PDB entry 1E1E | X-ray diffraction, 2.50 A resolution | chains A and B

== Chain A (and B) ==
Name: Beta-glucosidase
From: Zea mays
Notes: EC 3.2.1.21; chain B of this document is another copy of the same molecule, construct and numbering; everything in this record applies to it too
Reference sequence: P49235 (BGLC_MAIZE); residues 1-512 here correspond to UniProt positions 55-566 (UniProt number = residue number + 54)
Chain sequence (512 residues; numbered 1 to 512; the number before each row is that of its first residue):
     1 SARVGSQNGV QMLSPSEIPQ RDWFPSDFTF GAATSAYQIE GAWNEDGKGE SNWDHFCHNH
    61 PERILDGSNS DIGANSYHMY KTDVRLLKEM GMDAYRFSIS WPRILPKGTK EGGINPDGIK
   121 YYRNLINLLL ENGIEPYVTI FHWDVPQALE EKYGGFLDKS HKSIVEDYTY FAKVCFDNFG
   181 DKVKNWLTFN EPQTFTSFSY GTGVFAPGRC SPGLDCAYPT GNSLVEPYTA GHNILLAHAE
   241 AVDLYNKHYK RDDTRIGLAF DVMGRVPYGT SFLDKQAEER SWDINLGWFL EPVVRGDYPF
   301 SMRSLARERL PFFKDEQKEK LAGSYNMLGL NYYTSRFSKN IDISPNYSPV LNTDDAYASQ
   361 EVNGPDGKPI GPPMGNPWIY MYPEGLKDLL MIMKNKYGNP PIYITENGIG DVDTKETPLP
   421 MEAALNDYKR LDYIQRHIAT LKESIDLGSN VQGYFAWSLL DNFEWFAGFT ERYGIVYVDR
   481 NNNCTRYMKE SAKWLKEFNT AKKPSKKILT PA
Not modelled in the structure: 1-11, 502-512 (chain B: 1-6, 502-512)
UniProt features mapped onto this chain:
  - region (Dimerization): Ser271 to Arg307, Asn340 to Leu351, Lys396 to Asn399
  - active site: Glu191 (Proton donor), Glu406 (Nucleophile)
  - binding site (a beta-D-glucoside): Gln38, His142, Asn190, Glu191, Tyr333, Glu406, Trp457, Glu464, Trp465, Tyr473
Cystine bridges: Cys210-Cys216

== How chain A and chain B interact ==
Residue-residue contacts - 34 pairs, chain A then chain B:
  Phe272(A) - Glu291(B)
  Phe272(A) - Lys396(B)
  Phe272(A) - Tyr397(B)  hydrophobic
  Leu273(A) - Arg295(B)
  Arg280(A) - Phe300(B)
  Glu291(A) - Phe272(B)
  Arg295(A) - Leu273(B)
  Arg295(A) - Asp342(B)  salt bridge
  Phe300(A) - Gln276(B)
  Phe300(A) - Arg280(B)
  Phe300(A) - Leu305(B)  hydrophobic
  Phe300(A) - Asn340(B)
  Phe300(A) - Ile341(B)
  Phe300(A) - Ile343(B)  hydrophobic
  Phe300(A) - Tyr357(B)  hydrophobic
  Arg303(A) - Ile343(B)
  Ser304(A) - Ser304(B)
  Ser304(A) - Arg307(B)
  Ser304(A) - Ile343(B)
  Leu305(A) - Phe300(B)  hydrophobic
  Arg307(A) - Ser304(B)  hydrogen bond (side chain-backbone)
  Phe312(A) - Ile343(B)
  Phe312(A) - Ser344(B)
  Phe312(A) - Pro345(B)
  Ile341(A) - Phe300(B)
  Asp342(A) - Arg295(B)  salt bridge
  Ile343(A) - Phe300(B)  hydrophobic
  Ile343(A) - Arg303(B)
  Ile343(A) - Ser304(B)
  Ser344(A) - Phe312(B)
  Pro345(A) - Phe312(B)
  Tyr357(A) - Phe300(B)  hydrophobic
  Lys396(A) - Phe272(B)
  Tyr397(A) - Phe272(B)  hydrophobic
Interface residues without a listed pair, chain A (21 interface residues in all): Gln276, Asn340
Interface residues without a listed pair, chain B (22 interface residues in all): Asp297

== Overview ==
Chain A and chain B form an interface of 21 and 22 residues respectively, with 1 hydrogen bond and 2 salt
bridges. Polar pairs include Arg295(A)-Asp342(B) and Arg307(A)-Ser304(B). From UniProt: active-site residues
Glu191(A) and Glu406(A) and 10 beta-D-glucoside-binding residues on chain A.
Chain A and chain B are both Beta-glucosidase (Zea mays); the structure, Crystal structure of a Monocot (Maize
ZMGlu1) beta-glucosidase, was determined by X-ray diffraction together with 1E1F from the same study.
